Entry 6G2S (X-ray diffraction, 2.20 A resolution); this record covers chain A.

[Chain A]
Molecule: Type 1 fimbrin D-mannose specific adhesin
Organism: Escherichia coli (strain K12)
Reference sequence: P08191 (FIMH_ECOLI); residues 1-158 here correspond to UniProt positions 22-179 (UniProt number = residue number + 21)
Amino-acid sequence (158 residues; numbered 1 to 158; the number before each row is that of its first residue):
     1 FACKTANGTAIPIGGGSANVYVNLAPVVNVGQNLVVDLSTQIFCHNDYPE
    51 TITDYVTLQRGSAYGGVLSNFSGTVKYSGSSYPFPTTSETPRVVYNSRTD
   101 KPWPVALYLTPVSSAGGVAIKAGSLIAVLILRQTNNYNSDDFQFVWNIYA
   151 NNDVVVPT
Cystine bridges: Cys-3/Cys-44
Small-molecule neighbours: EJN ((2R,3S,4S,5S,6R)-2-(hydroxymethyl)-6-[4-[2,3,4,5,6-pentakis(fluoranyl)phenyl]phenoxy]oxane-3,4,5-triol): Phe-1, Ile-13, Asn-46, Asp-47, Tyr-48, Thr-51, Ile-52, Asp-54, Gln-133, Asn-135, Tyr-137, Asp-140, Phe-142

[Overview]
Chain A binds compound EJN.
Chain A is Type 1 fimbrin D-mannose specific adhesin (Escherichia coli (strain K12)); the structure, Crystal
structure of FimH in complex with a pentaflourinated biphenyl alpha D-mannoside, was determined by X-ray
diffraction together with 6G2R from the same study.
